7UQJ - chains D and G of the 7 polymer chains in the assembly; structure by electron microscopy, 3.00 A resolution.

== Chain D ==
Molecule: ATPase histone chaperone YTA7
From: Saccharomyces cerevisiae
Notes: EC 3.6.1.-
UniProt: P40340 (ATAD2_YEAST); residues 1-1379 here = UniProt positions 1-1379
Chain sequence (1416 residues; numbered -36 to 1379; the number before each row is that of its first residue; numbers below 1 keep their minus sign (His-36 is residue -36)):
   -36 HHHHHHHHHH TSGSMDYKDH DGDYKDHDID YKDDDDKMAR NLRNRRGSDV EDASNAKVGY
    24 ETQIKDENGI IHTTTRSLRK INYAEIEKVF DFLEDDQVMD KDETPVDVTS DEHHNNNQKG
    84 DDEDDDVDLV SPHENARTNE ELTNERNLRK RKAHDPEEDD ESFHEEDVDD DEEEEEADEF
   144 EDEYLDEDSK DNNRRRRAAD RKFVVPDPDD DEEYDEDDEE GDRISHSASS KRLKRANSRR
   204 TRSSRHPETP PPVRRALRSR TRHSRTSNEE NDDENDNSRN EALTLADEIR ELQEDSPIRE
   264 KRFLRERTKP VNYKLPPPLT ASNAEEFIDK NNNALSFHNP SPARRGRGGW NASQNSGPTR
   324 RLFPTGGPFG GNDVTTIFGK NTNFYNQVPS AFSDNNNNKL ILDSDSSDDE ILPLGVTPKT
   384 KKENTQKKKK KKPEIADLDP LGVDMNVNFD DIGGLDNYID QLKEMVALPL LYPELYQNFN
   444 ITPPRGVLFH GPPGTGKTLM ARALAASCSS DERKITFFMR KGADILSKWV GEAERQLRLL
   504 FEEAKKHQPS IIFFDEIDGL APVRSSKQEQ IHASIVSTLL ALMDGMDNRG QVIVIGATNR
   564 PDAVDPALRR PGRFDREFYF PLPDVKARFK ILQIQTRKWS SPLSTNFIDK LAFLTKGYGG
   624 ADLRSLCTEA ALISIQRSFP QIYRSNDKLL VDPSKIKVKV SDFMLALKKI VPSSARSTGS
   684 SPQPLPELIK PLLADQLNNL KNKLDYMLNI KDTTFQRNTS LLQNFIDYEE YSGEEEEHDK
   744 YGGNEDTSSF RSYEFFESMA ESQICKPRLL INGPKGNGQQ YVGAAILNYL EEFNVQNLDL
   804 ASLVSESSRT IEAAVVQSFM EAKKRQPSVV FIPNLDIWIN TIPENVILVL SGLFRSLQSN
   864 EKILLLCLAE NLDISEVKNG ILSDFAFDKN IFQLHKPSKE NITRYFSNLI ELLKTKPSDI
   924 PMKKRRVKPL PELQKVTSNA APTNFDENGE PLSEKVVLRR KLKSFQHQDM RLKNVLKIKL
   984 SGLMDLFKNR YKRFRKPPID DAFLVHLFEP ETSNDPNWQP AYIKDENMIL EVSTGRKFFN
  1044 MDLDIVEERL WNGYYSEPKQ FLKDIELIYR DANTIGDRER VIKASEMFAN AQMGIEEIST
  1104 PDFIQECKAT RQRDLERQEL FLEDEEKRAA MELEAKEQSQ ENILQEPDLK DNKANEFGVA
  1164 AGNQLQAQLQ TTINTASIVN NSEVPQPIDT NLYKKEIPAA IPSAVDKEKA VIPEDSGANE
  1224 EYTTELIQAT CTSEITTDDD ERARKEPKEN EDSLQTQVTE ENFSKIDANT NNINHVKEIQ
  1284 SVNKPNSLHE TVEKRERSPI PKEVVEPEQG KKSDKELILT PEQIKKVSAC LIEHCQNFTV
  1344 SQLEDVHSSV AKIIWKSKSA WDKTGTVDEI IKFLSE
Disordered / not traced: -36 to 400, 736-755, 941-1317, 1379
Differences from the reference sequence: expression tag (-36 to 0)
Bound ions: Mg2+: Thr461 (together with ATP-gamma-S)
Residues lining bound ligands:
  - ATP-gamma-S (AGS; phosphothiophosphoric acid-adenylate ester), molecule 1: Asp414, Ile415, Gly416, Leu418, Pro455, Pro456, Gly457, Thr458, Gly459, Lys460, Thr461, Leu462, Arg465, Glu519, Asn562, Ile594, Gln598, Gly623, Ala624, Arg627
  - ATP-gamma-S (AGS), molecule 2: Asp547, Ala570, Arg573, Arg576
Swiss-Prot annotation at these positions:
  - binding site (ATP): Gly454 to Thr461
  - modified residue: Ala2 (N-acetylalanine), Ser11 (Phosphoserine), Ser17 (Phosphoserine), Ser94 (Phosphoserine), Thr212 (Phosphothreonine), Thr229 (Phosphothreonine), Ser241 (Phosphoserine), Ser259 (Phosphoserine), Ser285 (Phosphoserine), Ser367 (Phosphoserine), Ser369 (Phosphoserine), Ser370 (Phosphoserine), Ser735 (Phosphoserine), Ser1142 (Phosphoserine), Ser1256 (Phosphoserine)
  - mutagenesis: Ser11 (S11A: Severely decreases phosphorylation, causes a G2/M transition delay, and leads to sensitivity to 6-azauracil (impairs transcriptional elongation); when associated with A-67; A-94; A-212; A-230 ...), Thr67 (T67A: Severely decreases phosphorylation, causes a G2/M transition delay, and leads to sensitivity to 6-azauracil (impairs transcriptional elongation); when associated with A-11; A-94; A-212; A-230 ...), Ser94 (S94A: Severely decreases phosphorylation, causes a G2/M transition delay, and leads to sensitivity to 6-azauracil (impairs transcriptional elongation); when associated with A-11; A-67; A-212; A-230 ...), Thr212 (T212A: Severely decreases phosphorylation, causes a G2/M transition delay, and leads to sensitivity to 6-azauracil (impairs transcriptional elongation); when associated with A-11; A-67; A-94; A-230 ...), Ser230 (S230A: Severely decreases phosphorylation, causes a G2/M transition delay, and leads to sensitivity to 6-azauracil (impairs transcriptional elongation); when associated with A-11; A-67; A-94; A-212 ...), Ser241 (S241A: Severely decreases phosphorylation, causes a G2/M transition delay, and leads to sensitivity to 6-azauracil (impairs transcriptional elongation); when associated with A-11; A-67; A-94; A-212 ...), Ser259 (S259A: Severely decreases phosphorylation, causes a G2/M transition delay, and leads to sensitivity to 6-azauracil (impairs transcriptional elongation); when associated with A-11; A-67; A-94; A-212 ...), Ser285 (S285A: Severely decreases phosphorylation, causes a G2/M transition delay, and leads to sensitivity to 6-azauracil (impairs transcriptional elongation); when associated with A-11; A-67; A-94; A-212 ...), Ser304 (S304A: Severely decreases phosphorylation, causes a G2/M transition delay, and leads to sensitivity to 6-azauracil (impairs transcriptional elongation); when associated with A-11; A-67; A-94; A-212 ...), Ser369 (S369A: Severely decreases phosphorylation, causes a G2/M transition delay, and leads to sensitivity to 6-azauracil (impairs transcriptional elongation); when associated with A-11; A-67; A-94; A-212 ...), Ser370 (S370A: Severely decreases phosphorylation, causes a G2/M transition delay, and leads to sensitivity to 6-azauracil (impairs transcriptional elongation); when associated with A-11; A-67; A-94; A-212 ...), Thr380 (T380A: Severely decreases phosphorylation, causes a G2/M transition delay, and leads to sensitivity to 6-azauracil (impairs transcriptional elongation); when associated with A-11; A-67; A-94; A-212 ...), 2 further mutagenesis entries in UniProt
Reported in the primary citation:
  - binding site for ATP-gamma-S: Lys460, Thr461, Arg573, Arg576
  - binding site for the ligand ADP: Lys460, Thr461
  - conformationally variable residues (loop rearrangement): Pro403 to Asn409

== Chain G ==
Molecule: Histone H3
UniProt: P61830 (H3_YEAST); residue numbers follow UniProt; this construct covers 1-25
Chain sequence (25 residues; each row starts with the number of its first residue):
     1 MARTKQTARK STGGKAPRKQ LASKA
Disordered / not traced: 1-9, 25
Swiss-Prot annotation at these positions:
  - modified residue: Lys5 (N6,N6,N6-trimethyllysine), Lys10 (N6-acetyllysine), Ser11 (Phosphoserine), Lys15 (N6,N6-dimethyllysine), Lys19 (N6-acetyllysine), Lys24 (N6-acetyllysine)
  - mutagenesis: Ser11 (S11A: Impairs histone H3 phosphorylation and reduces transcription of some GCN5 regulated genes)

== Chain D / chain G interface ==
Pairs across the interface - 11 pairs, chain D then chain G:
  Ser490(D) with Lys15(G), hydrogen bond (backbone-side chain)
  Lys491(D) with Lys15(G); Ala16(G), hydrogen bond (backbone-backbone)
  Trp492(D) with Lys15(G), hydrogen bond (backbone-side chain); Ala16(G)
  Val493(D) with Lys15(G)
  Lys530(D) with Lys10(G)
  Gln531(D) with Lys10(G)
  Glu532(D) with Thr12(G); Gly13(G)
  Ile534(D) with Lys15(G)
Interface residues without a listed pair, chain G (6 interface residues in all): Pro17
The authors on this interface:
  - pairs named by the authors: Lys530(D)-Lys10(G)
  - interface residues, chain D: Trp492(D)

== Overview ==
The interface between chain D and chain G involves 8 residues on one side and 6 on the other, with 3 hydrogen
bonds. Polar contacts include Ser490(D)-Lys15(G), Trp492(D)-Lys15(G) and Lys491(D)-Ala16(G). The authors
report a contact between Lys530(D) and Lys10(G). From the paper: a binding site for ATP-gamma-S at Lys460(D),
Thr461(D) and Arg573(D) among others; a binding site for the ligand ADP at Lys460(D) and Thr461(D).
Here chain D is ATPase histone chaperone YTA7 (Saccharomyces cerevisiae) and chain G is Histone H3. Entry 7UQJ
(Cryo-EM structure of the S. cerevisiae chromatin remodeler Yta7 hexamer bound to ATPgS and histone H3 ...)
was determined by electron microscopy together with 7UQI and 7UQK from the same study.
